PDB entry 8HR1 | electron microscopy, 3.02 A resolution | chains E and I of the 11 polymer chains in the assembly

== Chain E ==
Name: Histone H3
From: Homo sapiens
UniProt: A0A653DHJ5 (A0A653DHJ5_CALMS); residues 38-134 here correspond to UniProt positions 39-135 (UniProt number = residue number + 1)
Chain sequence (97 residues; numbered 38 to 134; the number before each row is that of its first residue):
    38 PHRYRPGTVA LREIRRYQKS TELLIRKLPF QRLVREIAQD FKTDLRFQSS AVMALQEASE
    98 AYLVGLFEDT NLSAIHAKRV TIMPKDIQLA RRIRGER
Disordered / not traced: 38, 134

== Chain I ==
Molecule: 147-nt DNA strand
From: Homo sapiens
Sequence (147 nucleotides; each row starts with the number of its first residue; numbers below 1 keep their minus sign (DA-73 is residue -73)):
   -73 ACAGGATGTA TATATCTGAC ACGTGCCTGG AGACTAGGGA GTAATCCCCT TGGCGGTTAA
   -13 AACGCGGGGG ACAGCGCGTA CGTGCGTTTA AGCGGTGCTA GAGCTGTCTA CGACCAATTG
    47 AGCGGCCTCG GCACCGGGAT TCTCCAG

== Chain E / chain I interface ==
Residue-residue contacts (22; chain E residue first):
  Arg40(E) - DG-8(I)  base contact
  Tyr41(E) - DT69(I)  phosphate contact
  Tyr41(E) - DC70(I)  phosphate contact
  Arg42(E) - DC70(I)  salt bridge to the phosphate
  Arg42(E) - DC71(I)  salt bridge to the phosphate
  Pro43(E) - DG-5(I)  sugar contact
  Thr45(E) - DC70(I)  hydrogen bond to the phosphate
  Arg63(E) - DA-13(I)  salt bridge to the phosphate
  Arg72(E) - DT-23(I)  salt bridge to the phosphate
  Arg83(E) - DT-24(I)  hydrogen bond to the base
  Arg83(E) - DT-23(I)  phosphate contact
  Phe84(E) - DT-24(I)  sugar contact
  Phe84(E) - DT-23(I)  hydrogen bond to the phosphate
  Gln85(E) - DT-24(I)  phosphate contact
  Ser86(E) - DT-24(I)  phosphate contact
  Arg116(E) - DA-3(I)  phosphate contact
  Arg116(E) - DC-2(I)  phosphate contact
  Val117(E) - DA-3(I)  hydrogen bond to the phosphate
  Thr118(E) - DG-4(I)  phosphate contact
  Thr118(E) - DA-3(I)  hydrogen bond to the phosphate
  Met120(E) - DA-3(I)  phosphate contact
  Met120(E) - DC-2(I)  phosphate contact
Also at the interface, not in a pair above, chain E (16 interface residues in all): Lys115
Also at the interface, not in a pair above, chain I (12 interface residues in all): DA-14

== Overview ==
16 residues of chain E face 12 of chain I across their interface; the contacts include 5 hydrogen bonds and 4
salt bridges. Polar pairs include Arg83(E)-DT-24(I), Thr45(E)-DC70(I) and Phe84(E)-DT-23(I).
Here chain E is Histone H3 and chain I is a 147-nt DNA strand, both from Homo sapiens. Entry 8HR1 (Cryo-EM
structure of SSX1 bound to the unmodified nucleosome at a resolution of 3.02 angstrom) was determined by
electron microscopy.
